PDB entry 5A6X | X-ray diffraction, 1.55 A resolution | chains A and D of the 4 polymer chains in the assembly

Chain A (and D):
Protein: Fucose-binding lectin pa-iil
Source organism: Pseudomonas aeruginosa
Notes: chain D of this document is another copy of the same molecule, construct and numbering; everything in this record applies to it too
UniProt: U8MRX2 (U8MRX2_PSEAI); residues 1-114 here correspond to UniProt positions 2-115 (UniProt number = residue number + 1)
Sequence (114 residues; each row starts with the number of its first residue):
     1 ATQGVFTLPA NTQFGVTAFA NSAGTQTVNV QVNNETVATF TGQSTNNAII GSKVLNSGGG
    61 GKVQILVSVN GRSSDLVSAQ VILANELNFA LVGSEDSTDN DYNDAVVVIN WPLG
Ion coordination: Ca2+ site 1: Asn21, Asp101, Asn103, Asp104 (together with methyl alpha-L-fucopyranoside) (shared with 1 residue of chain B); Ca2+ site 2: Glu95, Asp99, Asp101, Asp104 (together with methyl alpha-L-fucopyranoside); Ca2+ site 3: Gly114 (together with methyl alpha-L-fucopyranoside) (shared with 4 residues of chain B)
Small-molecule neighbours: methyl alpha-L-fucopyranoside (MFU): Asn21, Ser22, Ala23, Thr45, Glu95, Asp96, Ser97, Asp99, Asp101, Asn103, Asp104
From the paper describing this entry:
  - binding site for methyl alpha-L-fucopyranoside: Ala23, Thr45, Asp96, Ser97, Asp99, Gly114

How chain A and chain D interact:
Residue-residue contacts (13; chain A residue first):
  Val5(A) with Asn85(D)
  Phe6(A) with Asn85(D)
  Thr7(A) with Asn85(D), hydrogen bond
  Ala79(A) with Ile82(D)
  Gln80(A) with Gln80(D); Val81(D); Ile82(D), hydrogen bond (backbone-backbone)
  Val81(A) with Gln80(D)
  Ile82(A) with Ala79(D); Gln80(D), hydrogen bond (backbone-backbone)
  Asn85(A) with Val5(D); Phe6(D); Thr7(D), hydrogen bond
Other interface residues (no listed pair), chain A (13 interface residues in all): Ala1, Thr2, Gln3, Leu83, Ala84
Other interface residues (no listed pair), chain D (13 interface residues in all): Ala1, Thr2, Gln3, Leu83, Ala84

Summary:
Chain A and chain D each contribute 13 residues to their interface; the contacts include 4 hydrogen bonds.
Polar pairs include Thr7(A)-Asn85(D) and Gln80(A)-Ile82(D). Ligands of chain A: methyl alpha-L-fucopyranoside.
The paper reports a binding site for methyl alpha-L-fucopyranoside at Ala23(A), Thr45(A) and Asp96(A) among
others.
Chain A and chain D are both Fucose-binding lectin pa-iil (Pseudomonas aeruginosa); the structure, Structure
of the LecB lectin from Pseudomonas aeruginosa strain PA14 in complex with alpha-methyl-fucoside, was
determined by X-ray diffraction (same publication as 5A6Q, 5A6Y and 5A6Z).
